PDB entry 7C17 | electron microscopy, 4.22 A resolution (low resolution: residue-level contacts below are approximate; hydrogen-bond / salt-bridge calls are withheld) | chains D and 1 of the 10 polymer chains in the assembly

Chain D:
Protein: DNA-directed RNA polymerase subunit beta'
From: Escherichia coli (strain K12)
Notes: EC 2.7.7.6
UniProt: P0A8T7 (RPOC_ECOLI); residue numbers follow UniProt; this construct covers 1-1407
Amino-acid sequence (1416 residues; numbered 1 to 1416; the number before each row is that of its first residue):
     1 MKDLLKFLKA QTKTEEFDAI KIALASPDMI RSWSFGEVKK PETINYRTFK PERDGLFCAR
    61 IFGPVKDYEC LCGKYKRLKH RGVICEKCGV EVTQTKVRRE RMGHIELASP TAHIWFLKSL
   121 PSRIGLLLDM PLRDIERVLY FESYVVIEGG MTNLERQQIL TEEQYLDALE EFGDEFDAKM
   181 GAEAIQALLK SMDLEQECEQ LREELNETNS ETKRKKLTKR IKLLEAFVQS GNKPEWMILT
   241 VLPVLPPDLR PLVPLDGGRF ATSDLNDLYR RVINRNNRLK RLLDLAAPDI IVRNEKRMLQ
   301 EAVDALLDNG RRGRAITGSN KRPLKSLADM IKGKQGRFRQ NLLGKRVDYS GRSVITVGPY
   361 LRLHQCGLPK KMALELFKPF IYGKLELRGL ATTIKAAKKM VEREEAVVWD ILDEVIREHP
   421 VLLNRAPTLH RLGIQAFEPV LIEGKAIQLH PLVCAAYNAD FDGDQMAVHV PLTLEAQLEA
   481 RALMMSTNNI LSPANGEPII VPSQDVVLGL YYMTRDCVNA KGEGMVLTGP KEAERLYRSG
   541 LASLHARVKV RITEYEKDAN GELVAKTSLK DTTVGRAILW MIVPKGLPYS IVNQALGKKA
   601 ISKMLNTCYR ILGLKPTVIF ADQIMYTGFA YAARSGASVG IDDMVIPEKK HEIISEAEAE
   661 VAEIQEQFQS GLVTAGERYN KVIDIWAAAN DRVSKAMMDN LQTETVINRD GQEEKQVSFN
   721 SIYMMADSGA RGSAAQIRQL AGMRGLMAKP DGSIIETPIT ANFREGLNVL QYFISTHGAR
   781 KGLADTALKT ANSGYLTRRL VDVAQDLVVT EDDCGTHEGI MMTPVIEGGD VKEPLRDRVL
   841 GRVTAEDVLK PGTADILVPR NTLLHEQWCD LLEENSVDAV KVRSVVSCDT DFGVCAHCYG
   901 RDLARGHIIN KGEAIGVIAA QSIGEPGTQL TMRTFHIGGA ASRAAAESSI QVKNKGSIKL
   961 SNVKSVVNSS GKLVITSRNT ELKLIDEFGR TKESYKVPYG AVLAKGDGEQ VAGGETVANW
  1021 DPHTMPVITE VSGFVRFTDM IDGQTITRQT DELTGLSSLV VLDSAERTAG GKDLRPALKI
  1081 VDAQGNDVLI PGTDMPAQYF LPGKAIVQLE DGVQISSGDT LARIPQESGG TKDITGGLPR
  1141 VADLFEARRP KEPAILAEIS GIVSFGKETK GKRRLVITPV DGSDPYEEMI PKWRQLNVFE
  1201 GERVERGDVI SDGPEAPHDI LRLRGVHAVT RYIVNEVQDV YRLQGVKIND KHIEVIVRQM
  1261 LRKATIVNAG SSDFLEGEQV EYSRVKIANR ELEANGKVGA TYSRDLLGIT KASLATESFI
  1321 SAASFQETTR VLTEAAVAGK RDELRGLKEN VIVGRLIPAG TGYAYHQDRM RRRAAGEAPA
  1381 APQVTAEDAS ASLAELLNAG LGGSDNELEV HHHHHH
Disordered / not traced: 1-16, 932-947, 1127-1136, 1374-1416
Sequence notes: expression tag (1408-1416)
Metal / ion sites: Zn2+ site 1: Cys70, Cys72; Mg2+ near Asp464 (its only coordinating residue here); Zn2+ site 2: Cys814, Cys888, Cys895, Cys898
UniProt features mapped onto this chain:
  - binding site (Zn(2+)): Cys70, Cys72, Cys85, Cys88, Cys814, Cys888, Cys895, Cys898
  - binding site (Mg(2+)): Asp460, Asp462, Asp464
  - modified residue: Lys983 (N6-acetyllysine)
  - mutagenesis: Gln504 (Q504P: Resistant to antibiotics salinamide A and B), Asn690 (N690D: Resistant to antibiotics salinamide A and B), Met697 (M697V: Resistant to antibiotics salinamide A and B), Ala735 (A735T: Resistant to antibiotics salinamide A and B), Arg738 (R738C/H/P/S: Resistant to antibiotics salinamide A and B), Ala748 (A748E: Resistant to antibiotics salinamide A and B), Pro758 (P758S/T: Resistant to antibiotics salinamide A and B), Phe763 (F763C: Resistant to antibiotics salinamide A and B), Ser775 (S775A: Resistant to antibiotics salinamide A and B), Ala779 (A779T/V: Resistant to antibiotics salinamide A and B), Arg780 (R780C: Resistant to antibiotics salinamide A and B), Gly782 (G782A/C: Resistant to antibiotics salinamide A and B), 1 further mutagenesis entry in UniProt

Chain 1:
Molecule: 72-nt DNA strand
Sequence (72 nucleotides; row label = number of the first residue in the row):
    17 TACTCGCCTG GTTTATTAAT TTCTTGACCT TCCCCTTGCT GGAAGGTTTA TAATGGGAGC
    77 TGTCACGGAT GC
Disordered / not traced: 17-30

Chain D / chain 1 interface:
Contacting residue pairs (11):
  Asn45(D) - DA60(1)
  Tyr46(D) - DA60(1)
  Arg47(D) - DA59(1)
  Arg47(D) - DA60(1)
  Pro121(D) - DA85(1)
  Leu132(D) - DT86(1)
  Arg133(D) - DG87(1)
  Arg314(D) - DG75(1)
  Arg1148(D) - DC82(1)
  Arg1148(D) - DG83(1)
  Lys1311(D) - DG83(1)
Other interface residues (no listed pair), chain D (11 interface residues in all): Pro131, Lys1151
Other interface residues (no listed pair), chain 1 (10 interface residues in all): DA74, DG84

In short:
11 residues of chain D and 10 residues of chain 1 are in contact. Cys70(D) and Cys72(D) form the Zn2+ site 1.
UniProt lists 8 Zn2+-binding residues, 3 Mg2+-binding residues and 13 mutagenesis sites on chain D.
Here chain D is DNA-directed RNA polymerase subunit beta' (Escherichia coli (strain K12)) and chain 1 is a
72-nt DNA strand. Entry 7C17 (The cryo-EM structure of E. coli CueR transcription activation complex with
fully duplex promoter DNA) was determined by electron microscopy together with 6LDI from the same study.
